2XTS - chains A and D of the 4 polymer chains in the assembly; structure by X-ray diffraction, 1.33 A resolution.

# Chain A
Molecule: Sulfite dehydrogenase
Source organism: Paracoccus pantotrophus
Notes: EC 1.8.2.1
UniProt: P72178 (P72178_PARDE); numbering as in UniProt (aligned over 41-430)
Sequence (390 residues; numbered 41 to 430; the number before each row is that of its first residue):
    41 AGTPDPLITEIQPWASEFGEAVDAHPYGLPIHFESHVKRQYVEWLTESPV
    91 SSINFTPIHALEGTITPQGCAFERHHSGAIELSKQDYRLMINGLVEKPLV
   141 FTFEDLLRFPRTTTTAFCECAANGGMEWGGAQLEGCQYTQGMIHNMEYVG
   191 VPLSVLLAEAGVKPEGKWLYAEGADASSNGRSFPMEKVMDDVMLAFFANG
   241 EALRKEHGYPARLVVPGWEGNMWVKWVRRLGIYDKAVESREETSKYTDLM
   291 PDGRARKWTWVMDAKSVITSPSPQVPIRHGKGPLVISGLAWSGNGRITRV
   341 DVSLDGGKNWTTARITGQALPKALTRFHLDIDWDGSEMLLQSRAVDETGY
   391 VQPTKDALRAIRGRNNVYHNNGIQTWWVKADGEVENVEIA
Not modelled in the structure: 41
Ion coordination: molybdenum (IV)oxide Mo: C160 (together with MTE); Co2+: E259, T299, H409
Residues lining bound ligands:
  - molybdenum (IV)oxide (2MO): R114, C160, A161, G260, N261, Y286
  - heme c (HEC): S91, H116, R280, E281, S284, K285
  - MTE (phosphonic acidmono-(2-amino-5,6-dimercapto-4-oxo-3,7,8a,9,10,10a-hexahydro-4H-8-oxa-1,3,9,10-tetraaza-anthracen-7-ylmethyl)ester): F112, E113, R114, H115, H116, C158, C160, H184, G213, D215, S217, S218, N219, E246, H247, R252, G260, N261, W263, V264, K265, W266, Y286

# Chain D
Molecule: Cytochrome
Source organism: Paracoccus pantotrophus
UniProt: O07819 (O07819_PARDE); residues 25-229 here correspond to UniProt positions 1-205 (UniProt number = residue number - 24)
Sequence (205 residues; numbered 25 to 229; the number before each row is that of its first residue):
    25 DKLGLGREALPEEISAWDTAVLPDGQGLRPGSGDVATGDALFADNCASCH
    75 GDFAEGLDSWPVLAGGDGSLTDPRPVKTIGSYWPYLSTVYDYVHRSMPFG
   125 SAQTLSVDDTYAITAFLLYSNGLVEDDFVLTHENFTQVVLPNAEGFYPDD
   175 RDQTEYPLFSKEPCMTDCAVGVEITKRAVDLNVTPEDPDGRPAGSMPDLG
   225 AAAAP
Not modelled in the structure: 25
Disulfide bonds: C188-C192
Covalent attachments: heme c (HEC) linked to C70
Ion coordination: Ca2+ site 1: E36 (shared with 1 residue of chain B); heme c Fe: H74, M121; Ca2+ site 2: T128 (shared with 1 residue of chain B); Ca2+ site 3 near G214 (its only coordinating residue here)
Residues lining bound ligands: heme c (HEC): F66, N69, S72, C73, H74, W84, P85, L87, I103, W107, Y116, V117, M121, P122, F123, L129, I137

# How chain A and chain D interact
Pairs across the interface (29; chain A residue first):
  G42(A) with L34(D)
  T43(A) with L34(D)
  P44(A) with L34(D); E36(D); E37(D)
  D45(A) with R31(D); E37(D), hydrogen bond (backbone-side chain)
  L47(A) with W41(D)
  I48(A) with E37(D); A40(D); W41(D), hydrogen bond (backbone-side chain)
  T49(A) with E36(D); E37(D); A40(D)
  I51(A) with Q127(D)
  A55(A) with Q127(D)
  S56(A) with G124(D); S125(D), hydrogen bond (backbone-backbone); A126(D), hydrogen bond (side chain-backbone)
  E57(A) with G124(D)
  F58(A) with F123(D), hydrophobic; G124(D)
  K124(A) with L223(D)
  Q125(A) with D222(D); L223(D); A225(D), hydrogen bond (side chain-backbone); A226(D); A227(D)
  P323(A) with L27(D)
Also at the interface, not in a pair above, chain A (18 interface residues in all): S123, F143, E144
Also at the interface, not in a pair above, chain D (19 interface residues in all): L29, R119

# In short
18 residues of chain A and 19 residues of chain D are in contact; the contacts include 5 hydrogen bonds. Polar
contacts include D45(A)-E37(D), I48(A)-W41(D) and S56(A)-A126(D). Ligands of chain A: compound MTE, molybdenum
(IV)oxide and heme c. Covalently linked heme c: at C70(D).
Chain A is Sulfite dehydrogenase and chain D is Cytochrome, both from Paracoccus pantotrophus; the structure,
Crystal Structure of the Sulfane Dehydrogenase SoxCD from Paracoccus pantotrophus, was determined by X-ray
diffraction.
